PDB entry 6Y7O | X-ray diffraction, 2.30 A resolution | chain A

# Chain A
Name: Tako8
Organism: synthetic construct
Chain sequence (324 residues; row label = number of the first residue in the row; numbers below 1 keep their minus sign (Gly-3 is residue -3)):
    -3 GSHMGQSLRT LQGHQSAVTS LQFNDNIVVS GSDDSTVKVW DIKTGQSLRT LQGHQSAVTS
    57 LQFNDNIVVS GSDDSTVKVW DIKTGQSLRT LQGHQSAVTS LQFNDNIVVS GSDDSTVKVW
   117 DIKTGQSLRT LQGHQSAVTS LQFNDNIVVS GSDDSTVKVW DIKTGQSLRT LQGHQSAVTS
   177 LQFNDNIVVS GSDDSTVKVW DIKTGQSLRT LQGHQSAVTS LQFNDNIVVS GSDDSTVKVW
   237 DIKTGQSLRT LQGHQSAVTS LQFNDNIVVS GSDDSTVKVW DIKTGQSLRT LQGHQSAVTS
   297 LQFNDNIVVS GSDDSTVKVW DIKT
Unresolved in the structure: -3 to 2
Bound ions: Keggin (STA) W site 1: Asp101 (shared with 1 residue of chain C); Keggin (STA) W site 2: Asp261 (shared with 1 residue of chain B); Keggin (STA) W site 3 near Lys319 (its only coordinating residue here)
Small-molecule neighbours:
  - Keggin (STA) (SIW), molecule 1: Asn60, Asn62, Ile63, Leu84, Phe99, Asp101, Asn102, Ile118, Lys119
  - Keggin (STA) (SIW), molecule 2: Arg125, Asp141, Lys159
  - Keggin (STA) (SIW), molecule 3: Asn140, Asn142, Ile143, Leu164, Phe179, Asp181, Asn182, Ile198, Lys199
What the authors report for this chain:
  - binding site for Keggin (STA): Lys39

# Summary
Ligands of chain A: 3 copies of Keggin (STA). From the paper: a binding site for Keggin (STA) at Lys39.
Chain A is Tako8 (synthetic construct); the structure, The complex between the eight-bladed symmetrical
designer protein Tako8 and the silicotungstic acid Keggin (STA), was determined by X-ray diffraction (same
publication as 6Y7N and 6Y7P).
